Entry 1OUQ (X-ray diffraction, 3.20 A resolution); this record covers chains D and B of the 10 polymer chains in the assembly.

# Chain D
Molecule: loxP DNA
Sequence (37 nucleotides; each row starts with the number of its first residue):
   100 GGATAACTTCGTATAGCATACATTATACGAAGTTATC
Ion coordination: Mg2+ site 1 near DA105 (its only coordinating residue here); Mg2+ site 2 near DT111 (its only coordinating residue here)

# Chain B
Molecule: Cre recombinase
Organism: Enterobacteria phage P1
UniProtKB: P06956 (RECR_BPP1); residue numbers follow UniProt; this construct covers 1-343
Sequence (343 residues; numbered 1 to 343; the number before each row is that of its first residue):
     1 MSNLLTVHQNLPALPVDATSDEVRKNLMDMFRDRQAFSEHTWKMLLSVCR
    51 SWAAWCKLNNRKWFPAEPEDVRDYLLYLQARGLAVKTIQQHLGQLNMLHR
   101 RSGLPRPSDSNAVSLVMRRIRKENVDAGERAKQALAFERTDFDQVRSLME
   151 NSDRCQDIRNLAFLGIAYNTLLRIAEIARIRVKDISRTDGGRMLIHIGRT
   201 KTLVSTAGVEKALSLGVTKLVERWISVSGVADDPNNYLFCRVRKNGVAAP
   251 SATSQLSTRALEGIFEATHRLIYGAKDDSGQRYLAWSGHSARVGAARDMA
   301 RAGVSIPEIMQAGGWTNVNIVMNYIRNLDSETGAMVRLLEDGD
Unresolved in the structure: 1-19, 342-343
Swiss-Prot annotation at these positions:
  - active site: Arg173, His289, Arg292, Trp315, Tyr324 (O-(3'-phospho-DNA)-tyrosine intermediate)
What the authors report for this chain:
  - binding site for loxP DNA: His289, Tyr324
  - binding site for loxP DNA: Trp315
  - catalytic residues: His289 (proposed by the authors, not directly observed)
  - catalytic residues: Lys201 (citing earlier work)

# Interface between chain D and chain B
Residue-residue contacts (50; chain D residue first):
  DT118(D) with Arg121(B), hydrogen bond to the phosphate
  DA119(D) with Gln89(B), phosphate contact; Arg118(B), phosphate contact; Arg121(B), salt bridge to the phosphate
  DC120(D) with Arg106(B), salt bridge to the phosphate; Ser108(B), phosphate contact
  DA121(D) with Arg100(B), salt bridge to the phosphate; Arg106(B), salt bridge to the phosphate
  DT122(D) with Phe37(B), phosphate contact; Thr41(B), sugar contact; Met97(B), sugar contact; Arg100(B), salt bridge to the phosphate; Arg101(B), salt bridge to the phosphate
  DT123(D) with Phe37(B), phosphate contact; Ser38(B), hydrogen bond to the phosphate; Thr41(B), hydrogen bond to the phosphate; Gln90(B), base contact; Lys201(B), hydrogen bond to the base
  DA124(D) with Ser38(B), hydrogen bond to the phosphate; His40(B), salt bridge to the phosphate; Met44(B), base contact; Gln90(B), base contact; Arg199(B), salt bridge to the phosphate; Thr200(B), phosphate contact; Lys201(B), sugar contact
  DT125(D) with His40(B), base contact; Lys43(B), hydrogen bond to the base; Arg173(B), phosphate contact; Ile174(B), phosphate contact; Ala175(B), hydrogen bond to the phosphate; Glu262(B), sugar contact; His289(B), sugar contact
  DA126(D) with Glu262(B), phosphate contact; Arg282(B), hydrogen bond to the sugar; Tyr283(B), sugar contact; Ser287(B), hydrogen bond to the phosphate; Gly288(B), hydrogen bond to the phosphate; His289(B), phosphate contact
  DC127(D) with Arg259(B), base contact; Glu262(B), base contact; Arg282(B), phosphate contact; Tyr283(B), hydrogen bond to the phosphate; Ser287(B), phosphate contact
  DG128(D) with Arg259(B), hydrogen bond to the base; Lys276(B), salt bridge to the phosphate
  DA134(D) with Lys244(B), base contact
  DT135(D) with Lys244(B), hydrogen bond to the base; Asn245(B), hydrogen bond to the phosphate
  DC136(D) with Lys244(B), sugar contact; Asn245(B), phosphate contact
Also at the interface, not in a pair above, chain D (16 interface residues in all): DA129, DT133
Also at the interface, not in a pair above, chain B (35 interface residues in all): Gly93, Gln94, Arg243, Leu284

# In short
16 residues of chain D and 35 residues of chain B are in contact, with 14 hydrogen bonds and 9 salt bridges.
Polar contacts include DT123(D)-Lys201(B), DT125(D)-Lys43(B) and DG128(D)-Arg259(B). UniProt lists 5
active-site residues on chain B. The paper reports catalytic residues His289(B) and Lys201(B); a binding site
for loxP DNA at His289(B), Tyr324(B) and Trp315(B).
Here chain D is loxP DNA and chain B is Cre recombinase (Enterobacteria phage P1). Entry 1OUQ (Crystal
structure of wild-type Cre recombinase-loxP synapse) was determined by X-ray diffraction together with 1NZB,
1Q3U and 1Q3V from the same study.
